PDB entry 9ECI | X-ray diffraction, 1.57 A resolution | chains H and L

[Chain H]
Molecule: 5E5 Fab heavy chain
Organism: synthetic construct
Notes: antibody fragment or engineered binder
Chain sequence (219 residues; row label = number of the first residue in the row):
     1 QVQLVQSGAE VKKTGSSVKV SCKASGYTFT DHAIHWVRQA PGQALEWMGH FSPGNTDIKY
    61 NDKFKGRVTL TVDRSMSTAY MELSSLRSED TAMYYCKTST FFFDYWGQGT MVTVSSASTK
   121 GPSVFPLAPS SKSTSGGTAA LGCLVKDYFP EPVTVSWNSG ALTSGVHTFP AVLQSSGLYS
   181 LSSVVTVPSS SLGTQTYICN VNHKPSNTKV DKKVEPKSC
Not modelled in the structure: 131-135, 217-219
Cystine bridges: C22-C96, C143-C199

[Chain L]
Molecule: 5E5 Fab light chain
Organism: synthetic construct
Notes: antibody fragment or engineered binder
Chain sequence (220 residues; each row starts with the number of its first residue):
     1 DIVMTQSPDS LAVSLGERAT INCKSSQSLL NSGDQKNYLT WYQQKPGQPP KLLIYWASTR
    61 ESGVPDRFSG SGSGTDFTLT ISSLQAEDVA VYYCQNDYSY PLTFGQGTKV EIKRTVAAPS
   121 VFIFPPSDEQ LKSGTASVVC LLNNFYPREA KVQWKVDNAL QSGNSQESVT EQDSKDSTYS
   181 LSSTLTLSKA DYEKHKVYAC EVTHQGLSSP VTKSFNRGEC
Not modelled in the structure: 220
Cystine bridges: C23-C94, C140-C200

[How chain H and chain L interact]
Contacting residue pairs (69; chain H residue first):
  H35(H) - L102(L)
  Q39(H) - Q44(L)  hydrogen bond
  Q39(H) - Y93(L)  hydrogen bond
  Q43(H) - Y93(L)
  A44(H) - Y93(L)
  A44(H) - G105(L)
  A44(H) - Q106(L)
  L45(H) - P50(L)  hydrophobic
  L45(H) - Y93(L)  hydrophobic
  L45(H) - F104(L)
  W47(H) - Y100(L)  hydrophobic
  W47(H) - P101(L)  hydrophobic
  W47(H) - L102(L)
  W47(H) - F104(L)
  H50(H) - Y100(L)  hydrogen bond
  K59(H) - Y100(L)
  N61(H) - P101(L)
  Y95(H) - Q44(L)
  Y95(H) - Q48(L)  hydrogen bond (side chain-backbone)
  Y95(H) - P49(L)  hydrophobic
  K97(H) - Y42(L)
  T100(H) - Y42(L)  hydrogen bond (backbone-side chain)
  T100(H) - D97(L)
  F101(H) - Y38(L)  hydrophobic
  F101(H) - T40(L)
  F101(H) - L52(L)
  F101(H) - Y55(L)  hydrophobic
  F101(H) - W56(L)
  F101(H) - D97(L)
  F102(H) - W56(L)  hydrophobic
  D104(H) - Y42(L)
  D104(H) - K51(L)
  D104(H) - L52(L)  hydrogen bond (side chain-backbone)
  D104(H) - E61(L)
  W106(H) - Y42(L)  hydrophobic
  W106(H) - P49(L)  hydrophobic
  W106(H) - P50(L)  hydrogen bond (side chain-backbone)
  G107(H) - P49(L)
  F125(H) - S127(L)
  F125(H) - Q130(L)
  P126(H) - S127(L)
  P126(H) - E129(L)
  L127(H) - F124(L)  hydrophobic
  L127(H) - V139(L)  hydrophobic
  A128(H) - F124(L)
  A140(H) - F122(L)  hydrophobic
  A140(H) - F124(L)
  L144(H) - S137(L)
  K146(H) - Q130(L)
  K146(H) - S137(L)
  H167(H) - N143(L)  hydrogen bond
  H167(H) - N144(L)  hydrogen bond
  H167(H) - S180(L)  hydrogen bond
  F169(H) - L141(L)  hydrophobic
  F169(H) - S168(L)
  F169(H) - T170(L)
  F169(H) - S180(L)
  F169(H) - L181(L)
  F169(H) - S182(L)
  P170(H) - S168(L)  hydrogen bond (backbone-side chain)
  P170(H) - V169(L)
  V172(H) - Q166(L)
  V172(H) - E167(L)
  V172(H) - S168(L)
  L173(H) - Q166(L)
  Q174(H) - Q166(L)
  V184(H) - L141(L)  hydrophobic
  T186(H) - N143(L)
  K212(H) - E129(L)  salt bridge
Also at the interface, not in a pair above, chain H (40 interface residues in all): V37, E46, Q108, V124, T138, L141, S182
Also at the interface, not in a pair above, chain L (40 interface residues in all): Q95, T135

[Summary]
Chain H and chain L each contribute 40 residues to their interface; the contacts include 11 hydrogen bonds and
1 salt bridge. Among the polar pairs are K212(H)-E129(L), Q39(H)-Q44(L) and Q39(H)-Y93(L).
Here chain H is 5E5 Fab heavy chain and chain L is 5E5 Fab light chain, both from synthetic construct. Entry
9ECI (Crystal structure of a humanized 5E5 antibody) was determined by X-ray diffraction.
